Entry 6Q45 (X-ray diffraction, 3.60 A resolution); this record covers chains A and G of the 8 polymer chains in the assembly.

Chain A:
Molecule: ATP synthase subunit alpha
From: Fusobacterium nucleatum subsp. nucleatum ATCC 25586
UniProt: Q8RGE0 (ATPA_FUSNN); residue numbers follow UniProt; this construct covers 1-500
Amino-acid sequence (500 residues; numbered 1 to 500; the number before each row is that of its first residue):
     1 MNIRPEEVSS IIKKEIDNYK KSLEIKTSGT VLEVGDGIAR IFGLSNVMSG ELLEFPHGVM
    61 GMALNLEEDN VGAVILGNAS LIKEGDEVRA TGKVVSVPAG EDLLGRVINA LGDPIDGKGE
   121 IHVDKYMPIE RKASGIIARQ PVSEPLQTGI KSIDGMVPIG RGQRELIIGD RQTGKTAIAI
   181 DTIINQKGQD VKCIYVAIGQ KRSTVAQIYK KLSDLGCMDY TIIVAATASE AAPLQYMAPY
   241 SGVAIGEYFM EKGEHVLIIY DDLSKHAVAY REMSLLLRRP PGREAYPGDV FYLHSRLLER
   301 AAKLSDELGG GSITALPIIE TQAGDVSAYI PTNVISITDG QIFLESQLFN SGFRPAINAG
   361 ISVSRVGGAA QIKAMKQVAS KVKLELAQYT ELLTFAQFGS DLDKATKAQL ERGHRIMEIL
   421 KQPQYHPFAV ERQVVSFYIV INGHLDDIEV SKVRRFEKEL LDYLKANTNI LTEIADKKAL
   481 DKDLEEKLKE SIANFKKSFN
Disordered / not traced: 1-24
Ion coordination: Mg2+: T176 (together with ATP)
Ligand contacts: ATP (adenosine-5'-triphosphate): D170, R171, Q172, T173, G174, K175, T176, A177, F349, R354, P355, Q422, P423, Q424
Swiss-Prot annotation at these positions:
  - binding site (ATP): G169 to T176
  - site: S362 (Required for activity)
From the paper describing this entry:
  - Mg2+ coordination: T176
  - binding site for ATP: T176

Chain G:
Molecule: ATP synthase gamma chain
From: Fusobacterium nucleatum subsp. nucleatum ATCC 25586
UniProt: Q8RGE1 (ATPG_FUSNN); residue numbers follow UniProt; this construct covers 1-282
Amino-acid sequence (282 residues; row label = number of the first residue in the row):
     1 MPGMKEIKSR IKSVQSTRQI TNAMEIVSTT KFKRYSKLVT ESRPYEESMR KILGNIASGV
    61 KNEGHPLFDG RKEVKSIAII VITSDRGLCG SFNSSTLKEL EKLVEKNKNK NITIIPFGRK
   121 AIDFITKRNY EFSESFSKIS PDEMNKIAGE ISEEVVEKYN NHIYDEVYVI YNKFISALRY
   181 DLTCERIIPI TRPEVELNSE YIFEPSTEYI LSALLPRFIN LQIYQAILNN TASEHSARKN
   241 SMSSATDNAD EMIKTLNIKY NRNRQSAITQ EITEIVGGAS AL
Disordered / not traced: 1

Chain A / chain G interface:
Pairs across the interface (10):
  P281(A) - I275(G)  hydrophobic
  R283(A) - I268(G)
  E284(A) - E271(G)
  A285(A) - I275(G)
  F395(A) - A23(G)  hydrophobic
  F398(A) - M24(G)  hydrophobic
  F398(A) - V27(G)  hydrophobic
  F398(A) - R86(G)
  D401(A) - T30(G)
  D401(A) - K31(G)
Interface residues without a listed pair, chain A (10 interface residues in all): R278, T394, L402
Interface residues without a listed pair, chain G (14 interface residues in all): Q19, I26, R34, I272, L282
The authors on this interface:
  - interface residues, chain G: A23(G)

Overview:
The interface between chain A and chain G involves 10 residues on one side and 14 on the other. Bound to chain
A: ATP. UniProt lists 8 ATP-binding residues on chain A. From the paper: a binding site for ATP at T176(A);
the interface residue A23(G).
Here chain A is ATP synthase subunit alpha and chain G is ATP synthase gamma chain, both from Fusobacterium
nucleatum subsp. nucleatum ATCC 25586. Entry 6Q45 (F1-ATPase from Fusobacterium nucleatum) was determined by
X-ray diffraction.
